PDB entry 5LPU | X-ray diffraction, 2.10 A resolution | chains C and D of the 4 polymer chains in the assembly

[Chain C (and D)]
Name: Protein S100-A4
From: Homo sapiens
Notes: chain D of this document is another copy of the same molecule, construct and numbering; everything in this record applies to it too
Reference sequence: P26447 (S10A4_HUMAN); numbering as in UniProt (aligned over 1-101)
Chain sequence (104 residues; numbered -2 to 101; the number before each row is that of its first residue; numbers below 1 keep their minus sign (Gly-2 is residue -2)):
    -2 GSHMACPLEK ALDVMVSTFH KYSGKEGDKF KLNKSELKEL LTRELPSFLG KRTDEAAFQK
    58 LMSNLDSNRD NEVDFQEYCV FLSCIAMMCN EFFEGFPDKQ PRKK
Unresolved in the structure: -2 to 1, 91-101 (chain D: -2, 94-101)
Construct notes: expression tag (-2 to 0)
UniProt features mapped onto this chain:
  - binding site (Ca(2+)): Lys28, Glu33, Asp63, Asn65, Asp67, Glu69, Glu74
  - modified residue: Ala2 (N-acetylalanine), Lys7 (N6-acetyllysine), Lys35 (N6-acetyllysine)
Bound ions: Ca2+ site 1: Ser20, Glu23, Asp25, Lys28, Glu33; Ca2+ site 2: Asp63, Asn65, Asp67, Glu69, Glu74

[Interface between chain C and chain D]
Residue-residue contacts (49; chain C residue first):
  Cys3(C) - Arg40(D)
  Cys3(C) - Glu41(D)
  Cys3(C) - Pro43(D)
  Pro4(C) - Val11(D)
  Leu5(C) - Val11(D)
  Leu5(C) - Met12(D)  hydrophobic
  Leu5(C) - Glu41(D)
  Leu5(C) - Leu42(D)  hydrophobic
  Glu6(C) - Glu41(D)
  Glu6(C) - Leu42(D)
  Glu6(C) - Pro43(D)
  Glu6(C) - Ser44(D)  hydrogen bond
  Glu6(C) - Phe45(D)
  Ala8(C) - Ala8(D)
  Leu9(C) - Leu42(D)  hydrophobic
  Leu9(C) - Leu79(D)
  Leu9(C) - Ile82(D)  hydrophobic
  Val11(C) - Pro4(D)
  Val11(C) - Leu5(D)
  Met12(C) - Met12(D)  hydrophobic
  Met12(C) - Ala83(D)  hydrophobic
  Val13(C) - Ala83(D)
  Val13(C) - Cys86(D)  hydrophobic
  His17(C) - Asn87(D)  hydrogen bond
  His17(C) - Phe90(D)
  Phe27(C) - Glu91(D)
  Glu41(C) - Cys3(D)
  Glu41(C) - Glu6(D)
  Leu42(C) - Glu6(D)
  Pro43(C) - Cys3(D)
  Pro43(C) - Glu6(D)
  Ser44(C) - Glu6(D)  hydrogen bond
  Phe72(C) - Ala83(D)
  Phe72(C) - Met84(D)
  Phe72(C) - Asn87(D)
  Gln73(C) - Met84(D)
  Cys76(C) - Ser80(D)
  Leu79(C) - Leu9(D)
  Ser80(C) - Cys76(D)
  Ser80(C) - Ser80(D)  hydrogen bond
  Ile82(C) - Leu9(D)  hydrophobic
  Ala83(C) - Val13(D)
  Ala83(C) - Phe72(D)
  Met84(C) - Phe72(D)  hydrophobic
  Met84(C) - Gln73(D)
  Asn87(C) - His17(D)  hydrogen bond
  Asn87(C) - Phe72(D)
  Phe90(C) - His17(D)
  Phe90(C) - Phe27(D)  hydrophobic
Also at the interface, not in a pair above, chain C (28 interface residues in all): Thr15, Arg40, Tyr75
Also at the interface, not in a pair above, chain D (32 interface residues in all): Thr15, Leu37, Tyr75

[Overview]
28 residues of chain C face 32 of chain D across their interface, with 5 hydrogen bonds. Polar contacts
include Glu6(C)-Ser44(D), His17(C)-Asn87(D) and Ser80(C)-Ser80(D). The Ca2+ site 1 is built by Ser20(C),
Glu23(C), Asp25(C), Lys28(C) and Glu33(C). From UniProt: 7 Ca2+-binding residues on chain C.
Chain C and chain D are both Protein S100-A4 (Homo sapiens); the structure, Crystal structure of Annexin A2
complexed with S100A4, was determined by X-ray diffraction, deposited together with 5LPX, 5LQ0 and 5LQ2.
